8ABE - chains P and O of the 20 polymer chains in the assembly; structure by electron microscopy, 2.30 A resolution.

# Chain P
Protein: Cytochrome b-c1 complex subunit Rieske, mitochondrial
Source organism: Yarrowia lipolytica
Notes: EC 7.1.1.8
UniProt: Q6CI02 (Q6CI02_YARLI); residues 1-225 here = UniProt positions 1-225
Sequence (225 residues; each row starts with the number of its first residue):
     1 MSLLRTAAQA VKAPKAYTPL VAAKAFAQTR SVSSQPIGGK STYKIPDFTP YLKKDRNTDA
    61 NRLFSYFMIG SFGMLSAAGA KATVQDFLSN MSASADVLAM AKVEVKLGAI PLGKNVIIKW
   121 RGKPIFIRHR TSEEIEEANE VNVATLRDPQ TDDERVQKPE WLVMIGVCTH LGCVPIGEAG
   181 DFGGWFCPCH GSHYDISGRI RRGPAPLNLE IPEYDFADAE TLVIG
Unresolved in the structure: 1-38, 225
Disulfide bonds: Cys173-Cys189
Metal / ion sites: 2Fe-2S cluster Fe: Cys168, His170, Cys187, His190
Residues lining bound ligands:
  - 2Fe-2S cluster (FES): Cys168, His170, Leu171, Gly172, Cys173, Cys187, Cys189, His190, Gly191, Ser192
  - 1,2-diacyl-sn-glycero-3-phosphocholine (PC1): Tyr66, Ile69, Gly73, Ser76, Ala77, Ala80
  - phosphatidylethanolamine (PTY), molecule 1: Ile69, Phe72, Gly73, Ser76
  - phosphatidylethanolamine (PTY), molecule 2: Gly79, Ala80, Lys81, Ala82, Thr83, Val84, Gln85, Asp86

# Chain O
Protein: YALI0A17468p
Source organism: Yarrowia lipolytica
UniProt: Q6CGP7 (Q6CGP7_YARLI); numbering as in UniProt (aligned over 1-330)
Sequence (330 residues; row label = number of the first residue in the row):
     1 MRRRRIGVWP ENRRVSRLWV SLSPRSCVTC PVPTNQNPPI NNHHTPILTQ MFKAIPLRQA
    61 LLGISSAVCA GATTTYYYTT KAEAMTAAEH GLHPAEYPWP QNGMLSTFDH ASLRRGYQVY
   121 KEVCAACHSL DRIAWRNLVG VTHTTDEAKA FAEELEYDDE PDDEGNPRKR PGKLADYIPG
   181 PYPNEQAARA ANQGALPPDL SLIAKARHGG ADYIFALLTG YPDEPPAGVV LAPGMNYNPY
   241 FPGGGIGMAR TLFDGVVEYE DGTPATTSQM AKDVAAFLTW AAEPEHDERK KLGLKAIIVI
   301 SAMLGLSVYI KKFKWSPIKN RKFIYNPPKN
Unresolved in the structure: 1-84, 329-330
Metal / ion sites: heme c Fe: His128, Met248
Residues lining bound ligands:
  - heme c (HEC): Val119, Val123, Cys124, Cys127, His128, Asn192, Ala195, Leu196, Pro197, Pro198, Leu200, Ile203, Arg207, Tyr213, Ile214, Leu217, Leu218, Phe241, Ile246, Gly247, Met248, Thr251, Leu252, Val274, Leu278
  - phosphatidylethanolamine (PTY): Leu292, Lys295, Ala296, Val299, Ile300

# Interface between chain P and chain O
Pairs across the interface (30):
  Gly39(P) with Asn326(O)
  Lys40(P) with Asn326(O), hydrogen bond (backbone-side chain)
  Ser41(P) with Ile324(O)
  Thr42(P) with Asn326(O)
  Lys44(P) with Ile324(O)
  Pro46(P) with Lys322(O); Ile324(O), hydrophobic
  Asp47(P) with Lys322(O)
  Phe48(P) with Asn320(O); Lys322(O)
  Tyr51(P) with Asn320(O); Lys322(O), hydrogen bond
  Phe64(P) with Tyr309(O)
  Ser65(P) with Tyr309(O); Phe313(O)
  Met68(P) with Leu306(O), hydrophobic; Tyr309(O), hydrophobic
  Ser71(P) with Leu306(O)
  Phe72(P) with Met303(O); Leu306(O); Ile310(O), hydrophobic
  Leu75(P) with Ala302(O), hydrophobic; Met303(O), hydrophobic; Leu306(O), hydrophobic
  Ser76(P) with Met303(O)
  Ala95(P) with Arg136(O)
  Asp96(P) with Arg136(O)
  Ala99(P) with Arg136(O); Ala175(O), hydrophobic
  Met100(P) with Ala175(O), hydrophobic
Also at the interface, not in a pair above, chain P (21 interface residues in all): Ile69
Also at the interface, not in a pair above, chain O (16 interface residues in all): Lys173, Val299, Ser307, Tyr325

# In short
The interface between chain P and chain O involves 21 residues on one side and 16 on the other; the contacts
include 2 hydrogen bonds. Polar pairs include Lys40(P)-Asn326(O) and Tyr51(P)-Lys322(O). One
phosphatidylethanolamine molecule is bound between chain P and chain O.
Chain P is Cytochrome b-c1 complex subunit Rieske, mitochondrial and chain O is YALI0A17468p, both from
Yarrowia lipolytica; the structure, Complex III2 from Yarrowia lipolytica, oxidised with ferricyanide,
b-position, was determined by electron microscopy (same publication as 8AB6, 8AB7, 8AB8, 8AB9, 8ABA, 8ABB and
11 further entries).
